PDB entry 6CCV | X-ray diffraction, 3.05 A resolution | chains A and B of the 11 polymer chains in the assembly

[Chain A (and B)]
Name: DNA-directed RNA polymerase subunit alpha
Organism: Mycobacterium smegmatis (strain ATCC 700084 / mc(2)155)
Notes: EC 2.7.7.6; chain B of this document is another copy of the same molecule, construct and numbering; everything in this record applies to it too
Reference sequence: A0QSL8 (RPOA_MYCS2); residue numbers follow UniProt; this construct covers 1-350
Amino-acid sequence (350 residues; each row starts with the number of its first residue):
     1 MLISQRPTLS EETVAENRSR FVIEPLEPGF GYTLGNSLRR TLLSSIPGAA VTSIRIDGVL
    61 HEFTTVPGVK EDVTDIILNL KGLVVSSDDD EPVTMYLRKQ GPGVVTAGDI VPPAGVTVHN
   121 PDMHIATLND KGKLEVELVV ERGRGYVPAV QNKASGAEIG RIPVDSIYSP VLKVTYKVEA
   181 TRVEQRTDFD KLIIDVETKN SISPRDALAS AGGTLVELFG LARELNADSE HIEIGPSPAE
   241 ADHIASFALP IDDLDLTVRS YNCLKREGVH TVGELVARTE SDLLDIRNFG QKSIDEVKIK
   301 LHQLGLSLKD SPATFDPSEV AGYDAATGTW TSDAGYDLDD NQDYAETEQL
Disordered / not traced: 183-185, 222-350 (chain B: 234-350)

[Interface between chain A and chain B]
Contacting residue pairs - 52 pairs, chain A then chain B:
  M1(A) - R142(B)  hydrogen bond (backbone-backbone)
  M1(A) - G143(B)
  M1(A) - Y168(B)
  L2(A) - R142(B)  hydrogen bond (backbone-backbone)
  L2(A) - G143(B)
  I3(A) - R144(B)
  L9(A) - L221(B)
  L9(A) - A222(B)
  E11(A) - L225(B)
  E27(A) - S44(B)
  E27(A) - R144(B)  salt bridge
  G29(A) - R40(B)
  F30(A) - R40(B)
  F30(A) - S45(B)
  T33(A) - N36(B)  hydrogen bond
  T33(A) - S37(B)  hydrogen bond (backbone-side chain)
  L34(A) - L218(B)  hydrophobic
  L34(A) - F219(B)  hydrophobic
  S37(A) - T33(B)
  S37(A) - S37(B)
  S37(A) - F219(B)
  R40(A) - G29(B)  hydrogen bond (side chain-backbone)
  R40(A) - Y32(B)
  R40(A) - T33(B)
  T41(A) - F30(B)
  S45(A) - F30(B)
  S45(A) - H231(B)
  P47(A) - S229(B)
  R144(A) - E27(B)  salt bridge
  R144(A) - H231(B)
  D206(A) - N226(B)  hydrogen bond
  L208(A) - A222(B)
  A209(A) - A222(B)
  A209(A) - N226(B)
  A209(A) - A227(B)
  S210(A) - S229(B)
  G213(A) - R223(B)
  G213(A) - E230(B)
  T214(A) - E230(B)  hydrogen bond (side chain-backbone)
  T214(A) - H231(B)  hydrogen bond
  L215(A) - F219(B)  hydrophobic
  V216(A) - V216(B)  hydrophobic
  V216(A) - F219(B)  hydrophobic
  V216(A) - G220(B)
  E217(A) - I232(B)
  E217(A) - E233(B)
  L218(A) - F30(B)  hydrophobic
  F219(A) - L34(B)  hydrophobic
  F219(A) - L38(B)  hydrophobic
  F219(A) - L215(B)  hydrophobic
  F219(A) - F219(B)  hydrophobic
  L221(A) - A209(B)  hydrophobic
Interface residues without a listed pair, chain A (36 interface residues in all): F21, L26, P28, L38, R142, R205, G212, G220
Interface residues without a listed pair, chain B (40 interface residues in all): M1, L2, I3, S4, L9, T41, E141

[In short]
36 residues of chain A and 40 residues of chain B are in contact, with 8 hydrogen bonds and 2 salt bridges.
Among the polar pairs are E27(A)-R144(B), T33(A)-N36(B) and T33(A)-S37(B).
Both chains are DNA-directed RNA polymerase subunit alpha (Mycobacterium smegmatis (strain ATCC 700084 /
mc(2)155)). Entry 6CCV (Crystal structure of a Mycobacterium smegmatis RNA polymerase transcription initiation
complex with inhibitor Rifampicin) was determined by X-ray diffraction together with 6DCF and 6CCE from the
same study.
